PDB entry 3TFC | X-ray diffraction, 1.95 A resolution | chains A and B

== Chain A (and B) ==
Protein: 3-deoxy-D-arabino-heptulosonate 7-phosphate synthase
Organism: Listeria monocytogenes
Notes: chain B of this document is another copy of the same molecule, construct and numbering; everything in this record applies to it too
Reference sequence: Q8Y6T2 (Q8Y6T2_LISMO); numbering as in UniProt (aligned over 1-361)
Chain sequence (385 residues; each row starts with the number of its first residue; numbers below 1 keep their minus sign (Met-23 is residue -23)):
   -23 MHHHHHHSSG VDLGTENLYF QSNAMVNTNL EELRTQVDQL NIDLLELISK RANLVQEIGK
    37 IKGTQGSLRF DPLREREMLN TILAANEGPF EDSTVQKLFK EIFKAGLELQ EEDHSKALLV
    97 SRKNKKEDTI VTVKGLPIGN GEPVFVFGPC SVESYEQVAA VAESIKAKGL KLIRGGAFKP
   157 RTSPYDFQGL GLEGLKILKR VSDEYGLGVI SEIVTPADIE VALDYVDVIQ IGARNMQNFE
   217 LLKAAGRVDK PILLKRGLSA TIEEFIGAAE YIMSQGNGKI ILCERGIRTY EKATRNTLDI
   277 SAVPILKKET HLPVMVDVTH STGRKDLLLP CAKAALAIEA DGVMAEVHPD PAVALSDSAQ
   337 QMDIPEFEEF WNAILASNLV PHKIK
Not modelled in the structure: -23 to 8, 39-43, 357-361 (chain B: -23 to 4, 33-50, 84-89, 359-361)
Construct notes: expression tag (-23 to 0)
Metal / ion sites: Mn2+: Cys126, His296, Glu322, Asp333
Residues lining bound ligands: phosphoenolpyruvate (PEP): Cys126, Arg150, Lys155, Pro156, Glu188, Gln206, Gly208, Ala209, Arg210, Lys231, Arg261, Asp293, His296, Glu322

== How chain A and chain B interact ==
Pairs across the interface - 84 pairs, chain A then chain B:
  Val13(A) - Arg27(B)
  Val13(A) - Val31(B)  hydrophobic
  Val13(A) - Met54(B)  hydrophobic
  Leu16(A) - Arg27(B)
  Leu16(A) - Leu30(B)  hydrophobic
  Asn17(A) - Arg27(B)  hydrogen bond
  Asn17(A) - Met54(B)  hydrogen bond
  Asn17(A) - Ile58(B)
  Asn17(A) - Phe75(B)
  Leu20(A) - Leu23(B)  hydrophobic
  Leu20(A) - Ile24(B)  hydrophobic
  Leu20(A) - Phe75(B)  hydrophobic
  Leu21(A) - Ile58(B)
  Leu21(A) - Ala61(B)
  Leu21(A) - Asn62(B)
  Leu21(A) - Val71(B)  hydrophobic
  Leu21(A) - Phe75(B)
  Leu23(A) - Leu16(B)  hydrophobic
  Leu23(A) - Asp19(B)
  Leu23(A) - Leu20(B)  hydrophobic
  Leu23(A) - Leu23(B)  hydrophobic
  Ile24(A) - Leu20(B)  hydrophobic
  Ile24(A) - Phe66(B)  hydrophobic
  Ser25(A) - Gly64(B)  hydrogen bond (side chain-backbone)
  Ser25(A) - Pro65(B)
  Arg27(A) - Val13(B)
  Arg27(A) - Leu16(B)
  Arg27(A) - Asn17(B)  hydrogen bond
  Ala28(A) - Pro65(B)  hydrophobic
  Ala28(A) - Phe66(B)  hydrophobic
  Asn29(A) - Pro65(B)
  Leu30(A) - Leu9(B)
  Leu30(A) - Gln12(B)
  Leu30(A) - Val13(B)
  Val31(A) - Val13(B)  hydrophobic
  Glu33(A) - Leu9(B)
  Ile34(A) - Leu9(B)  hydrophobic
  Ile34(A) - Arg10(B)
  Ile34(A) - Val13(B)  hydrophobic
  Lys38(A) - Arg10(B)
  Arg50(A) - Arg10(B)  hydrogen bond (side chain-backbone)
  Arg50(A) - Val13(B)
  Arg50(A) - Asp14(B)  salt bridge
  Met54(A) - Val13(B)  hydrophobic
  Met54(A) - Asp14(B)
  Met54(A) - Asn17(B)
  Thr57(A) - Ile18(B)
  Ile58(A) - Asn17(B)
  Ile58(A) - Leu21(B)
  Ala61(A) - Ile18(B)  hydrophobic
  Ala61(A) - Leu21(B)
  Asn62(A) - Leu21(B)
  Gly64(A) - Ser25(B)  hydrogen bond (backbone-side chain)
  Pro65(A) - Ser25(B)
  Pro65(A) - Ala28(B)  hydrophobic
  Pro65(A) - Asn29(B)
  Phe66(A) - Ile24(B)  hydrophobic
  Phe66(A) - Ala28(B)  hydrophobic
  Phe66(A) - Ala81(B)
  Phe66(A) - Gly82(B)
  Thr70(A) - Ala81(B)
  Val71(A) - Leu21(B)  hydrophobic
  Leu74(A) - Glu77(B)
  Leu74(A) - Ile78(B)  hydrophobic
  Leu74(A) - Ala81(B)  hydrophobic
  Phe75(A) - Asn17(B)
  Phe75(A) - Leu20(B)  hydrophobic
  Phe75(A) - Leu21(B)
  Glu77(A) - Leu74(B)
  Glu77(A) - Glu77(B)
  Ala81(A) - Phe66(B)
  Ala81(A) - Leu74(B)  hydrophobic
  Glu84(A) - Phe66(B)
  Glu84(A) - Thr70(B)  hydrogen bond
  Leu85(A) - Pro65(B)
  Leu85(A) - Phe66(B)  hydrophobic
  Lys92(A) - Glu67(B)
  Lys92(A) - Thr70(B)
  Arg264(A) - Tyr266(B)
  Thr265(A) - Tyr266(B)
  Tyr266(A) - Arg264(B)
  Tyr266(A) - Thr265(B)
  Lys268(A) - Tyr266(B)  hydrogen bond (side chain-backbone)
  Lys268(A) - Lys268(B)
Also at the interface, not in a pair above, chain A (48 interface residues in all): Leu9, Arg10, Gln12, Asp14, Asp19, Lys26, Ile37, Ile78, Phe79, Gly82
Also at the interface, not in a pair above, chain B (43 interface residues in all): Leu6, Lys26, Glu53, Phe79

== In short ==
The interface between chain A and chain B involves 48 residues on one side and 43 on the other, with 8
hydrogen bonds and 1 salt bridge. Polar pairs include Arg50(A)-Asp14(B), Asn17(A)-Arg27(B) and
Asn17(A)-Met54(B). Ligands of chain A: phosphoenolpyruvate.
Both chains are 3-deoxy-D-arabino-heptulosonate 7-phosphate synthase (Listeria monocytogenes). Entry 3TFC
(1.95 Angstrom crystal structure of a bifunctional 3-deoxy-7-phosphoheptulonate synthase/chorismate mutase
(aroA) from Listeria monocytogenes EGD-e in ...) was determined by X-ray diffraction together with 3NVT from
the same study.
